PDB entry 8GHV | electron microscopy, 2.80 A resolution | chains B and C of the 5 polymer chains in the assembly

# Chain B
Protein: Guanine nucleotide-binding protein G(I)/G(S)/G(T) subunit beta-1
Source organism: Homo sapiens
UniProt: P62873 (GBB1_HUMAN); residue numbers follow UniProt; this construct covers 2-340
Chain sequence (344 residues; numbered -3 to 340; the number before each row is that of its first residue; numbers below 1 keep their minus sign (Pro-3 is residue -3)):
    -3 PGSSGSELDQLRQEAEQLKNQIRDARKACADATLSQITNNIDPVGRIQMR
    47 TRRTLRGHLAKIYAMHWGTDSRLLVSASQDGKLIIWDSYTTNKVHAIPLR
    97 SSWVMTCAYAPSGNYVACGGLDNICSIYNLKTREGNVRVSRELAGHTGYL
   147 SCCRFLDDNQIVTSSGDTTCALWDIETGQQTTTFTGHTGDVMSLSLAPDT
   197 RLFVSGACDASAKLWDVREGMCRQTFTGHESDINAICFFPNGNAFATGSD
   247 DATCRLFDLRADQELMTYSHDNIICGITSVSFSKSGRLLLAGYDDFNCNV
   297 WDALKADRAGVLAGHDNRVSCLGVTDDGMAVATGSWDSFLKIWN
Disordered / not traced: -3 to 2
Differences from the reference sequence: expression tag (-3 to 1)
Swiss-Prot annotation at these positions:
  - modified residue: Ser2 (N-acetylserine), His266 (Phosphohistidine)
  - natural variant: Leu30 (L30F: In MRD42; uncertain significance), Arg52 (R52G: In MRD42), Gly64 (G64V: In MRD42), Asp76 (D76E: In MRD42; D76G: In MRD42), Gly77 (G77S: In MRD42), Lys78 (K78R: In MRD42), Ile80 (I80N: In MRD42; I80T: In MRD42), His91 (H91R: In MRD42; uncertain significance), Ala92 (A92T: In MRD42), Pro94 (P94S: In MRD42), Leu95 (L95P: In MRD42), Arg96 (R96L: In MRD42), 5 further natural variant entries in UniProt

# Chain C
Protein: Guanine nucleotide-binding protein G(I)/G(S)/G(O) subunit gamma-2
Source organism: Homo sapiens
UniProt: P59768 (GBG2_HUMAN); residues 1-71 here = UniProt positions 1-71
Chain sequence (71 residues; row label = number of the first residue in the row):
     1 MASNNTASIAQARKLVEQLKMEANIDRIKVSKAAADLMAYCEAHAKEDPL
    51 LTPVPASENPFREKKFFCAIL
Disordered / not traced: 1-6, 64-71
Swiss-Prot annotation at these positions:
  - modified residue: Ala2 (N-acetylalanine), Cys68 (Cysteine methyl ester)
  - lipidation: Cys68 (S-geranylgeranyl cysteine)

# Chain B / chain C interface
Contacting residue pairs (45; chain B residue first):
  Leu7(B) - Ala12(C)  hydrophobic
  Leu7(B) - Val16(C)
  Ile18(B) - Leu19(C)  hydrophobic
  Ala21(B) - Arg27(C)
  Ala24(B) - Lys29(C)  hydrogen bond (backbone-side chain)
  Cys25(B) - Arg27(C)
  Cys25(B) - Ile28(C)
  Cys25(B) - Lys29(C)
  Cys25(B) - Val30(C)  hydrogen bond (backbone-backbone)
  Ala26(B) - Val30(C)  hydrophobic
  Ala28(B) - Val30(C)
  Ala28(B) - Ser31(C)
  Leu30(B) - Ala34(C)  hydrophobic
  Arg48(B) - Phe61(C)
  Arg49(B) - Phe61(C)
  Arg49(B) - Glu63(C)
  Ser84(B) - Phe61(C)
  Tyr85(B) - Pro60(C)
  Tyr85(B) - Phe61(C)  hydrophobic
  Thr221(B) - Glu22(C)  hydrogen bond
  Pro236(B) - Tyr40(C)
  Asp254(B) - Ala33(C)
  Arg256(B) - Arg27(C)
  Arg256(B) - Ile28(C)
  Arg256(B) - Asp36(C)  salt bridge
  Ala257(B) - Ile28(C)
  Asp258(B) - Arg27(C)
  Gln259(B) - Val30(C)
  Leu261(B) - Val30(C)  hydrophobic
  Ser279(B) - Asp48(C)
  Ser279(B) - Leu50(C)
  Lys280(B) - Asp48(C)
  Ser281(B) - Tyr40(C)
  Ser281(B) - Cys41(C)  hydrogen bond (backbone-side chain)
  Ser281(B) - His44(C)
  Ser281(B) - Asp48(C)  hydrogen bond
  Gly282(B) - Cys41(C)  hydrogen bond (backbone-side chain)
  Leu284(B) - Leu51(C)  hydrophobic
  Gly324(B) - Pro49(C)
  Gly324(B) - Leu50(C)
  Met325(B) - Pro49(C)  hydrophobic
  Met325(B) - Leu50(C)
  Met325(B) - Pro60(C)
  Ala326(B) - Phe61(C)  hydrophobic
  Asn340(B) - Asn59(C)  hydrogen bond
Other interface residues (no listed pair), chain B (54 interface residues in all): Leu4, Glu10, Ala11, Leu14, Lys15, Gln17, Arg22, Asp27, Ile33, Thr34, Ile37, Val40, Met45, Cys218, Arg219, Gln220, Phe235, Asn237, Leu252, Arg283, Leu300, Val320, Asp323, Val327, Ile338
Other interface residues (no listed pair), chain C (34 interface residues in all): Ser8, Ile9, Arg13, Gln18, Ala23, Ile25, Asp26, Leu37, Met38, Glu47, Glu58

# Summary
54 residues of chain B face 34 of chain C across their interface; the contacts include 7 hydrogen bonds and 1
salt bridge. Polar contacts include Arg256(B)-Asp36(C), Ala24(B)-Lys29(C) and Thr221(B)-Glu22(C).
Here chain B is Guanine nucleotide-binding protein G(I)/G(S)/G(T) subunit beta-1 and chain C is Guanine
nucleotide-binding protein G(I)/G(S)/G(O) subunit gamma-2, both from Homo sapiens. Entry 8GHV (Cannabinoid
Receptor 1-G Protein Complex) was determined by electron microscopy.
